Entry 4RRN (X-ray diffraction, 1.80 A resolution); this record covers chain A.

== Chain A ==
Protein: Beta-secretase 1
Organism: Homo sapiens
Notes: EC 3.4.23.46
Reference sequence: P56817 (BACE1_HUMAN); residues 57-453 here = UniProt positions 57-453
Chain sequence (406 residues; row label = number of the first residue in the row):
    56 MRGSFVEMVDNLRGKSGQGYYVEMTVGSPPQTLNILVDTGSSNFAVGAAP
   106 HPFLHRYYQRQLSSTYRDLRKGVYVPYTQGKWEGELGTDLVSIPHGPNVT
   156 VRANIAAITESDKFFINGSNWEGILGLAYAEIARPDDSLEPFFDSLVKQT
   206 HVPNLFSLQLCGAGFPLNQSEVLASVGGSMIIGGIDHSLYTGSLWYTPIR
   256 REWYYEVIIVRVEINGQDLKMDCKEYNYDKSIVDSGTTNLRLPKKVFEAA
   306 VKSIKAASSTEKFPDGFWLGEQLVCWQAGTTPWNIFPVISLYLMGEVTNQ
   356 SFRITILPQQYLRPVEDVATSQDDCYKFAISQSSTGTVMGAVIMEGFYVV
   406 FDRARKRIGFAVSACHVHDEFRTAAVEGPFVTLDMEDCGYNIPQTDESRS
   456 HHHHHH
Not modelled in the structure: 56-59, 218-224, 460-461
Construct notes: expression tag (56, 454-461)
Cystine bridges: Cys216-Cys420, Cys278-Cys443, Cys330-Cys380
Bound ions: Ni2+: His457, His459
Ligand contacts: 3UW ((4S,4a'S,10a'R)-2-amino-8'-(2-fluoropyridin-3-yl)-1-methyl-3',4',4a',10a'-tetrahydro-2'H-spiro[imidazole-4,10'-pyrano[3,2-b]chromen]-5(1H)-one): Gly72, Gln73, Gly74, Leu91, Asp93, Gly95, Ser96, Val130, Tyr132, Trp137, Phe169, Ile171, Trp176, Ile179, Asp289, Ser290, Gly291, Thr292, Thr293
UniProt features mapped onto this chain:
  - active site: Asp93, Asp289
  - modified residue (N6-acetyllysine): Lys126, Lys275, Lys279, Lys285, Lys299, Lys300, Lys307
  - glycosylation (N-linked (GlcNAc...) asparagine): Asn153, Asn172, Asn223, Asn354
  - mutagenesis: Asp93 (D93N: Decreases beta-cleaved soluble APP production), Asp284 (D284N: Almost abolishes beta-cleaved soluble APP production)

== In short ==
Bound to chain A: compound 3UW. The Ni2+ site is built by His457 and His459. From UniProt: active-site
residues Asp93 and Asp289 and 2 mutagenesis sites.
Chain A is Beta-secretase 1 (Homo sapiens); the structure, 8-Tetrahydropyran-2-yl chromans: highly selective
beta-site amyloid precursor protein cleaving enzyme 1 (BACE1) inhibitors, was determined by X-ray diffraction
together with 4R5N, 4RRO and 4RRS from the same study.
